Entry 4EUK (X-ray diffraction, 1.95 A resolution); this record covers chains A and B.

== Chain A ==
Name: Histidine kinase 5
From: Arabidopsis thaliana
Notes: EC 2.7.13.3; fragment: Response regulatory domain
UniProt: Q3S4A7 (AHK5_ARATH); residue numbers follow UniProt; this construct covers 774-922
Chain sequence (153 residues; row label = number of the first residue in the row):
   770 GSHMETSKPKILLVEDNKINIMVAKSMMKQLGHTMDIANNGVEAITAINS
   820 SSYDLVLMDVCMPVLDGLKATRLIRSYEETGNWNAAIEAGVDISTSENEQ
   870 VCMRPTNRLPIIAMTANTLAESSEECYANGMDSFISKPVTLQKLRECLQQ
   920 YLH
Unresolved in the structure: 770-775, 864-874
Differences from the reference sequence: expression tag (770-773)
Ion coordination: Mg2+: Asp785, Asp828, Cys830
Swiss-Prot annotation at these positions:
  - binding site (Mg(2+)): Asp785, Asp828, Cys830
  - modified residue: Asp828 (4-aspartylphosphate)

== Chain B ==
Name: Histidine-containing phosphotransfer protein 1
From: Arabidopsis thaliana
UniProt: Q9ZNV9 (AHP1_ARATH); numbering as in UniProt (aligned over 1-154)
Chain sequence (159 residues; numbered -4 to 154; the number before each row is that of its first residue; numbers below 1 keep their minus sign (Gly-4 is residue -4)):
    -4 GPLGSMDLVQKQKSLQDYTKSLFLEGILDSQFLQLQQLQDESNPDFVSQV
    46 VTLFFQDSDRILNDLSLSLDQQVVDFKKVDPHVHQLKGSSSSIGAQRVKN
    96 ACVVFRSFCEQQNVEACHRCLQQVKQEYYLVKNRLETLFKLEQQIVASGG
   146 MIPAVELGF
Unresolved in the structure: -4 to 0, 153-154
Differences from the reference sequence: expression tag (-4 to 0)
Swiss-Prot annotation at these positions:
  - modified residue: Met1 (N-acetylmethionine), His79 (Phosphohistidine)

== Interface between chain A and chain B ==
Pairs across the interface (33):
  Asn786(A) - Gln80(B)
  Asn786(A) - Ser84(B)  hydrogen bond
  Lys787(A) - Leu48(B)
  Ile788(A) - Leu48(B)  hydrophobic
  Ile788(A) - Phe49(B)  hydrophobic
  Ile788(A) - Asp52(B)
  Ile788(A) - Ser84(B)
  Ile788(A) - Ile88(B)  hydrophobic
  Asn789(A) - Gly83(B)
  Asn789(A) - Ser87(B)  hydrogen bond
  Met791(A) - Gln44(B)
  Met791(A) - Val45(B)  hydrophobic
  Met791(A) - Leu48(B)  hydrophobic
  Val792(A) - Leu30(B)  hydrophobic
  Val792(A) - Val45(B)  hydrophobic
  Ser795(A) - Leu33(B)
  Ser795(A) - Asn38(B)  hydrogen bond
  Ser795(A) - Phe41(B)
  Met796(A) - Gln29(B)
  Met796(A) - Leu33(B)  hydrophobic
  Gln799(A) - Gln32(B)  hydrogen bond (side chain-backbone)
  Gln799(A) - Leu33(B)
  Gln799(A) - Asp35(B)
  Cys830(A) - His79(B)
  Ala885(A) - Lys82(B)  hydrogen bond (backbone-side chain)
  Thr887(A) - Lys82(B)
  Thr887(A) - Arg101(B)
  Pro907(A) - Gln26(B)
  Pro907(A) - Ser86(B)
  Val908(A) - Gln26(B)  hydrogen bond (backbone-side chain)
  Thr909(A) - Gln26(B)
  Thr909(A) - Gln29(B)
  Leu910(A) - Gln29(B)  hydrogen bond (backbone-side chain)
Interface residues without a listed pair, chain A (19 interface residues in all): Asp785, Asn886, Glu890

== Summary ==
Chain A and chain B form an interface of 19 and 22 residues respectively, with 7 hydrogen bonds. Among the
polar pairs are Asn786(A)-Ser84(B), Asn789(A)-Ser87(B) and Ser795(A)-Asn38(B). Asp785(A), Asp828(A) and
Cys830(A) coordinate Mg2+. Curated annotation (UniProt) lists 3 Mg2+-binding residues on chain A.
Chain A is Histidine kinase 5 and chain B is Histidine-containing phosphotransfer protein 1, both from
Arabidopsis thaliana; the structure, Crystal structure, was determined by X-ray diffraction.
